PDB entry 5S64 | X-ray diffraction, 2.75 A resolution | chains D and E of the 6 polymer chains in the assembly

== Chain D ==
Protein: Tubulin beta-2B chain
From: Bos taurus
Reference sequence: Q6B856 (TBB2B_BOVIN); the author numbering skips numbers that UniProt does not, so the offset changes along the chain: 1-42 = UniProt 1-42; 45-360 = UniProt 43-358; 369-455 = UniProt 359-445
Amino-acid sequence (445 residues; numbered 1 to 455; 10 numbers in that range are skipped by the numbering (no residue carries them; nothing is unmodelled there); the number before each row is that of its first residue):
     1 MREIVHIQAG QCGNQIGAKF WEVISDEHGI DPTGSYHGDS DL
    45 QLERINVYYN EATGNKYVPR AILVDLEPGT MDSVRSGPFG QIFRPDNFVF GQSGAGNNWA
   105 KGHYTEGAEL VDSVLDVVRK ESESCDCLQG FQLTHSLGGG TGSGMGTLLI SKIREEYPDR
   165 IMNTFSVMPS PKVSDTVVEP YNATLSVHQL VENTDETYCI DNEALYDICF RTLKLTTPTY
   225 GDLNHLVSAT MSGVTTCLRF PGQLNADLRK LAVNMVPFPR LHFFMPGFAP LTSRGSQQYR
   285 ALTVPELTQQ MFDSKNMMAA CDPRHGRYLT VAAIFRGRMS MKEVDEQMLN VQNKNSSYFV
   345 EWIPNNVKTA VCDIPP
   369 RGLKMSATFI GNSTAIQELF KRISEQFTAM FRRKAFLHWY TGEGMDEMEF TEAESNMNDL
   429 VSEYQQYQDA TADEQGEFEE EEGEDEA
Disordered / not traced: 442-455
Metal / ion sites: Mg2+: Q11 (together with GDP)
Residues lining bound ligands: GDP (guanosine-5'-diphosphate): G10, Q11, C12, Q15, I16, D69, A99, N101, S140, G142, G143, G144, T145, G146, V171, P173, V177, S178, E183, N206, L209, Y224, L227, N228
Swiss-Prot annotation at these positions:
  - motif: M1 to I4 (MREI motif)
  - binding site (GTP): Q11, E71, S140, G144, T145, G146, N206, N228
  - binding site (Mg(2+)): E71
  - modified residue: S40 (Phosphoserine), T57 (Phosphothreonine), K60 (N6-acetyllysine), S174 (Phosphoserine), T287 (Phosphothreonine), T292 (Phosphothreonine), R320 (Omega-N-methylarginine), E448 (5-glutamyl polyglutamate)
  - cross-link (Glycyl lysine isopeptide (Lys-Gly)): K60 (interchain with G-Cter in ubiquitin), K326 (interchain with G-Cter in ubiquitin)

== Chain E ==
Protein: Stathmin-4
From: Rattus norvegicus
Reference sequence: P63043 (STMN4_RAT); residues 5-145 here correspond to UniProt positions 49-189 (UniProt number = residue number + 44)
Amino-acid sequence (143 residues; row label = number of the first residue in the row):
     3 MADMEVIELN KCTSGQSFEV ILKPPSFDGV PEFNASLPRR RDPSLEEIQK KLEAAEERRK
    63 YQEAELLKHL AEKREHEREV IQKAIEENNN FIKMAKEKLA QKMESNKENR EAHLAAMLER
   123 LQEKDKHAEE VRKNKELKEE ASR
Disordered / not traced: 3-5, 29-43, 144-145
Sequence notes: initiating methionine (3); expression tag (4)
Swiss-Prot annotation at these positions:
  - modified residue: S46 (Phosphoserine)

== How chain D and chain E interact ==
Pairs across the interface (27):
  H107(D) - K126(E)
  Y108(D) - H129(E)  hydrogen bond
  Y108(D) - V133(E)  hydrophobic
  Y108(D) - R134(E)  hydrogen bond (backbone-side chain)
  T109(D) - K137(E)
  A112(D) - R134(E)
  S155(D) - L123(E)
  S155(D) - K126(E)
  K156(D) - D127(E)  salt bridge
  R158(D) - M119(E)
  R158(D) - L123(E)
  E159(D) - L120(E)
  E159(D) - L123(E)
  E159(D) - Q124(E)
  E159(D) - D127(E)
  D163(D) - R112(E)
  Q193(D) - K126(E)  hydrogen bond
  N197(D) - L123(E)
  T409(D) - K140(E)  hydrogen bond (backbone-side chain)
  G410(D) - K137(E)
  G410(D) - K140(E)
  E411(D) - V133(E)
  E411(D) - K137(E)  salt bridge
  G412(D) - V133(E)
  G412(D) - N136(E)
  M413(D) - V133(E)
  E417(D) - H129(E)  salt bridge
Other interface residues (no listed pair), chain D (19 interface residues in all): E113, P162
Other interface residues (no listed pair), chain E (15 interface residues in all): L116, A130

== Overview ==
Chain D and chain E form an interface of 19 and 15 residues respectively, with 4 hydrogen bonds and 3 salt
bridges. Polar pairs include K156(D)-D127(E), E411(D)-K137(E) and E417(D)-H129(E). Ligands of chain D: GDP.
Chain D is Tubulin beta-2B chain (Bos taurus) and chain E is Stathmin-4 (Rattus norvegicus); the structure,
Tubulin-Z28870646-complex, was determined by X-ray diffraction together with 5S4L, 5S4M, 5S4N, 5S4O, 5S4P,
5S4Q and 52 further entries from the same study.
